Entry 6LST (X-ray diffraction, 2.94 A resolution); this record covers chain A.

Chain A:
Protein: Intracellular protein transport protein USO1
Source organism: Saccharomyces cerevisiae S288c
Reference sequence: P25386 (USO1_YEAST); numbering as in UniProt (aligned over 1-726)
Amino-acid sequence (731 residues; numbered -4 to 726; the number before each row is that of its first residue; numbers below 1 keep their minus sign (Gly-4 is residue -4)):
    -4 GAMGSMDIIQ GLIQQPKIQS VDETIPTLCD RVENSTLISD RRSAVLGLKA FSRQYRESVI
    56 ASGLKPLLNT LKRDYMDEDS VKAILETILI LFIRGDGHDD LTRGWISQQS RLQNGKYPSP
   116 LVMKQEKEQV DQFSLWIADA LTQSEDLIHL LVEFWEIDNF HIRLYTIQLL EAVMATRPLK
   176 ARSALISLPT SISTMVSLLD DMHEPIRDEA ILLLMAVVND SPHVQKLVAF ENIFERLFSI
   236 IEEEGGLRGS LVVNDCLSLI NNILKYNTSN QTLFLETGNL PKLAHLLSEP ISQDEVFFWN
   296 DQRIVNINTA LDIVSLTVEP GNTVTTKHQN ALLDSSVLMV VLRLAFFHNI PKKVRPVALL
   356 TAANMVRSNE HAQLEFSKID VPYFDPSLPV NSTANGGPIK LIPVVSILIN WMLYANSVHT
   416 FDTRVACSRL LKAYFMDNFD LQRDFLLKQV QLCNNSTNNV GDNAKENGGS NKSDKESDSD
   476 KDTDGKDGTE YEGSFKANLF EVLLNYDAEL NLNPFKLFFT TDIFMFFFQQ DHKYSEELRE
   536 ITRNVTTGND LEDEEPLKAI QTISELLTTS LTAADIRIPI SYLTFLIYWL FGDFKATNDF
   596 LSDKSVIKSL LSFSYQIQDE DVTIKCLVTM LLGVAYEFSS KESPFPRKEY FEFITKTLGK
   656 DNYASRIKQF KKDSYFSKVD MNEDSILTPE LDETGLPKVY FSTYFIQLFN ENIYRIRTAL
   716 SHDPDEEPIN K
Not modelled in the structure: -4 to 14, 116-123, 385-391, 456-490, 544-550, 719-726
Construct notes: expression tag (-4 to 0)
Swiss-Prot annotation at these positions:
  - region: Ser465 to Glu487 (Charged (hyper-hydrophilic))
What the authors report for this chain:
  - conformationally variable residues (order/disorder transition): Val385 to Gly391

In short:
The paper reports conformational variability at Val385.
Chain A is Intracellular protein transport protein USO1 (Saccharomyces cerevisiae S288c); the structure,
Crystal straucture of Uso1-1, was determined by X-ray diffraction (same publication as 6LSU).
